PDB entry 6X9U | electron microscopy, 3.20 A resolution | chains H and L of the 4 polymer chains in the assembly

# Chain H
Name: RM20A3 Fab Heavy Chain
Source organism: Macaca mulatta
Notes: antibody fragment or engineered binder
Sequence (125 residues; each row starts with the number of its first residue; a row labelled like 82A-82C holds insertion residues (82A, then the next letters in order)):
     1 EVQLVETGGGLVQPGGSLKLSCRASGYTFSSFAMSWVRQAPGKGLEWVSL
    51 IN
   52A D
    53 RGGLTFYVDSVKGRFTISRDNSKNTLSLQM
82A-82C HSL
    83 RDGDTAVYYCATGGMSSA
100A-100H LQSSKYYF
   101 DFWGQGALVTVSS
Disordered / not traced: 113
Cystine bridges: Cys22-Cys92

# Chain L
Name: RM20A3 Fab Light Chain
Source organism: Macaca mulatta
Notes: antibody fragment or engineered binder
Sequence (128 residues; each row starts with the number of its first residue; note: 1 number in that range is skipped by the numbering (no residue carries it; nothing is unmodelled there); a row labelled like 27A-27C holds insertion residues (27A, then the next letters in order)):
     3 ALTQPPS
    11 VSGSPGQSVTISCTGTS
27A-27C SDI
    28 GSYNYVSWYQQHPGKAPKLMIYDVTQRPSGVSDRFSGSKSGNTASLTISG
    78 LQADDEADYYCSAYAGRQ
95A-95B TF
    96 YIFGGGTRLTVLGQPKASPTVTLFPPSSEEL
Disordered / not traced: 108-126
Cystine bridges: Cys23-Cys88

# Chain H / chain L interface
Pairs across the interface (29; chain H residue first):
  Gln39(H) - Gln38(L)  hydrogen bond
  Gln39(H) - Tyr87(L)
  Lys43(H) - Tyr87(L)
  Gly44(H) - Tyr87(L)
  Leu45(H) - Phe98(L)
  Trp47(H) - Phe95B(L)  hydrophobic
  Trp47(H) - Tyr96(L)
  Trp47(H) - Phe98(L)
  Leu50(H) - Phe95B(L)  hydrophobic
  Phe58(H) - Phe95B(L)  hydrophobic
  Tyr91(H) - Gln38(L)  hydrogen bond
  Tyr91(H) - Lys42(L)
  Tyr91(H) - Ala43(L)  hydrophobic
  Tyr91(H) - Pro44(L)
  Gly96(H) - Tyr96(L)  hydrogen bond (backbone-side chain)
  Lys100E(H) - Asp50(L)
  Tyr100F(H) - Tyr32(L)  hydrophobic
  Tyr100F(H) - Tyr91(L)  hydrophobic
  Tyr100F(H) - Tyr96(L)
  Tyr100G(H) - Ser34(L)
  Tyr100G(H) - Tyr36(L)
  Tyr100G(H) - Leu46(L)  hydrophobic
  Tyr100G(H) - Tyr49(L)  hydrophobic
  Tyr100G(H) - Tyr96(L)
  Phe100H(H) - Tyr36(L)  hydrogen bond (backbone-side chain)
  Phe100H(H) - Leu46(L)
  Trp103(H) - Tyr36(L)
  Trp103(H) - Pro44(L)
  Gly104(H) - Ala43(L)
Interface residues without a listed pair, chain H (20 interface residues in all): Val37, Glu46, Ser100D, Asp101, Gln105
Interface residues without a listed pair, chain L (16 interface residues in all): Arg94

# Overview
Chain H and chain L form an interface of 20 and 16 residues respectively, with 4 hydrogen bonds. Among the
polar pairs are Gln39(H)-Gln38(L), Tyr91(H)-Gln38(L) and Gly96(H)-Tyr96(L).
Chain H is RM20A3 Fab Heavy Chain and chain L is RM20A3 Fab Light Chain, both from Macaca mulatta; the
structure, HIV-1 Envelope Glycoprotein BG505 SOSIP.664, expressed in HEK293S cells and partially
deglycosylated by endoglycosidase H, in ..., was determined by electron microscopy (same publication as 6X9R,
6X9S, 6X9T and 6X9V).
